Entry 1P3B (X-ray diffraction, 3.00 A resolution); this record covers chains A and G of the 10 polymer chains in the assembly.

== Chain A ==
Name: Histone H3
Source organism: Xenopus laevis
Reference sequence: Q7ZT64 (Q7ZT64_9ZZZZ); residues 401-535 here correspond to UniProt positions 2-136 (UniProt number = residue number - 399)
Chain sequence (135 residues; each row starts with the number of its first residue):
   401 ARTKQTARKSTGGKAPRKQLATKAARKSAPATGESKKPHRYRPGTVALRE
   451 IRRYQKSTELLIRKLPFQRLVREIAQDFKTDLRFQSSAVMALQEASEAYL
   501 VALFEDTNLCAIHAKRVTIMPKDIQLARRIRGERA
Not modelled in the structure: 401-436
Differences from the reference sequence: conflict Glu434 (Gly35 in Q7ZT64), Ser435 (Val36 in Q7ZT64), Ala502 (Gly103 in Q7ZT64)

== Chain G ==
Name: Histone H2A
Source organism: Xenopus laevis
Reference sequence: Q7ZT66 (Q7ZT66_9ZZZZ); residues 1001-1129 here correspond to UniProt positions 2-130 (UniProt number = residue number - 999)
Chain sequence (129 residues; each row starts with the number of its first residue):
  1001 SGRGKQGGKTRAKAKTRSSRAGLQFPVGRVHRLLRKGNYAERVGAGAPVY
  1051 LAAVLEYLTAEILELAGNAARDNKKTRIIPRHLQLAVRNDEELNKLLGRV
  1101 TIAQGGVLPNIQSVLLPKKTESAKSAKSK
Not modelled in the structure: 1001-1014, 1120-1129
Differences from the reference sequence: conflict Ala1014 (Ser15 in Q7ZT66), Gly1067 (Trp68 in Q7ZT66), Asn1068 (Glu69 in Q7ZT66), 21 further conflict positions vs the reference (Q7ZT66) not listed

== How chain A and chain G interact ==
Contacting residue pairs (21; chain A residue first):
  Leu448(A) with Leu1115(G); Leu1116(G), hydrophobic
  Ile451(A) with Ile1111(G), hydrophobic
  Arg452(A) with Ile1111(G)
  Gln455(A) with Arg1081(G), hydrogen bond (backbone-side chain); Val1107(G); Pro1109(G); Asn1110(G), hydrogen bond (side chain-backbone); Ile1111(G)
  Lys456(A) with Arg1081(G)
  Thr458(A) with Arg1081(G); Gln1104(G), hydrogen bond (backbone-side chain); Gly1105(G); Gly1106(G)
  Glu494(A) with Ala1103(G); Gln1104(G), hydrogen bond (side chain-backbone)
  Ala498(A) with Thr1101(G)
  Asn508(A) with Leu1115(G)
  Ile512(A) with Gln1112(G); Val1114(G), hydrophobic
  Val517(A) with Leu1115(G), hydrophobic
Interface residues without a listed pair, chain A (17 interface residues in all): Ser457, Glu459, Leu460, Val501, Glu505, Leu509
Interface residues without a listed pair, chain G (16 interface residues in all): Ile1102, Leu1108

== Overview ==
The interface between chain A and chain G involves 17 residues on one side and 16 on the other, with 4
hydrogen bonds. Polar pairs include Gln455(A)-Arg1081(G), Gln455(A)-Asn1110(G) and Thr458(A)-Gln1104(G).
Chain A is Histone H3 and chain G is Histone H2A, both from Xenopus laevis; the structure, Crystallographic
Studies of Nucleosome Core Particles containing Histone 'Sin' Mutants, was determined by X-ray diffraction
(same publication as 1P34, 1P3A, 1P3F, 1P3G, 1P3I, 1P3K and 4 further entries).
